Entry 8BGJ (X-ray diffraction, 1.63 A resolution); this record covers chain A.

== Chain A ==
Name: RNA-directed DNA polymerase
Organism: Caloramator australicus RC3
Notes: EC 2.7.7.49
UniProtKB: I7LG99 (I7LG99_9CLOT); numbering as in UniProt (aligned over 1-204)
Chain sequence (224 residues; row label = number of the first residue in the row; numbers below 1 keep their minus sign (Met-19 is residue -19)):
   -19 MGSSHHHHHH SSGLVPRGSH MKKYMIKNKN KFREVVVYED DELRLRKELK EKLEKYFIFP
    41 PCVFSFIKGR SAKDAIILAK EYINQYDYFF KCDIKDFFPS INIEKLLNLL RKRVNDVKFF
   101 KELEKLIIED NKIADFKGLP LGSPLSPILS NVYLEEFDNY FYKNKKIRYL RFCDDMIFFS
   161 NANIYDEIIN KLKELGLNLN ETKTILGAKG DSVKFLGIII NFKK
Disordered / not traced: -19 to 0, 204
Differences from the reference sequence: initiating methionine (-19); expression tag (-18 to 0)
Metal / ion sites: Mg2+: Asp73, Ile74, Asp154; Na+: Tyr142, Asn144, Ile147
Reported in the primary citation:
  - Mg2+ coordination: Asp73, Ile74, Asp154
  - catalytic residues: Asp155
  - mutagenesis - D154N/D155N: abolished catalytic activity (polymerase activity)
  - mutagenesis - D154N/D155N: abolished catalytic activity on primer synthesis

== Summary ==
Asp73, Ile74 and Asp154 form the Mg2+ site. The Na+ site is built by Tyr142, Asn144 and Ile147. The paper
reports the catalytic residue Asp155; D154N/D155N abolish catalytic activity (polymerase activity).
Chain A is RNA-directed DNA polymerase (Caloramator australicus RC3); the structure, Crystal structure of
Reverse Transcriptase domain from Caloramator australicus CART-CAPP, was determined by X-ray diffraction (same
publication as 8BAO).
